Entry 4W9P (X-ray diffraction, 1.50 A resolution); this record covers chain A.

[Chain A]
Name: Peptidyl-prolyl cis-trans isomerase FKBP5
From: Homo sapiens
Notes: EC 5.2.1.8; fragment: Fk1 domain
Reference sequence: Q13451 (FKBP5_HUMAN); numbering as in UniProt (aligned over 16-140)
Chain sequence (128 residues; each row starts with the number of its first residue):
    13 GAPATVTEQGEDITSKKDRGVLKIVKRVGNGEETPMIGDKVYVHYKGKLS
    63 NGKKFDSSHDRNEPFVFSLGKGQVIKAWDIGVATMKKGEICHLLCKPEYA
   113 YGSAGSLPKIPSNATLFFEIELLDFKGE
Disordered / not traced: 13-18, 140
Construct notes: expression tag (13-15); engineered mutation Thr19 (Ala in Q13451)
Curated features (UniProtKB/Swiss-Prot):
  - modified residue: Lys28 (N6-acetyllysine)
Ligand contacts: 3JR ((1S,5S,6R)-10-[(3,5-dichlorophenyl)sulfonyl]-5-[(1S)-1,2-dihydroxyethyl]-3-[2-(3,4-dimethoxyphenoxy)ethyl]-3,10-diazabicyclo[4.3.1]decan-2-one): Tyr57, Phe67, Asp68, Arg73, Phe77, Gly84, Gln85, Val86, Ile87, Trp90, Ala112, Tyr113, Ser118, Lys121, Ile122, Leu128, Phe130

[Summary]
Ligands of chain A: compound 3JR.
Chain A is Peptidyl-prolyl cis-trans isomerase FKBP5 (Homo sapiens); the structure, The Fk1 domain of FKBP51
in complex with
(1S,5S,6R)-10-[(3,5-dichlorophenyl)sulfonyl]-5-[(1S)-1,2-dihydroxyethyl]-3-[2-(3,4-dimethoxyphenoxy)ethyl]-3,10-diazabicyclo[4.3.1]decan-2-one,
was determined by X-ray diffraction, deposited together with 4W9O and 4W9Q.
